PDB entry 5LQZ | electron microscopy, 7.00 A resolution (low resolution: residue-level contacts below are approximate; hydrogen-bond / salt-bridge calls are withheld) | chains A and E of the 30 polymer chains in the assembly

# Chain A
Protein: ATP synthase alpha subunit
From: Ogataea angusta
Chain sequence (510 residues; numbered 1 to 510; the number before each row is that of its first residue):
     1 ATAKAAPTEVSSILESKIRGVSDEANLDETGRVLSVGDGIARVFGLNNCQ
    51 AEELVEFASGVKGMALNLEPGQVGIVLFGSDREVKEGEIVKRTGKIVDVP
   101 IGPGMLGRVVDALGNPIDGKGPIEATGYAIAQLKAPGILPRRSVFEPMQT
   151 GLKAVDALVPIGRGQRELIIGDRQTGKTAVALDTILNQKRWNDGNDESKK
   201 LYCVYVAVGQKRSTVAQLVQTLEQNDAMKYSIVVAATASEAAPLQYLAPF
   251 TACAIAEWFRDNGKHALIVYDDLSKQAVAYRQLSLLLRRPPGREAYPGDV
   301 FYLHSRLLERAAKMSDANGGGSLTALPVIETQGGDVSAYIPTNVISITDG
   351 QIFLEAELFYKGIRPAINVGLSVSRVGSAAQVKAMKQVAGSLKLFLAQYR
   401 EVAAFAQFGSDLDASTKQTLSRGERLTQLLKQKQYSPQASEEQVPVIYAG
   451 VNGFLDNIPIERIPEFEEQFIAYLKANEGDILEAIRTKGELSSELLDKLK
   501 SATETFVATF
Unresolved in the structure: 1-3, 510
Residues lining bound ligands: ATP (adenosine-5'-triphosphate): D172, R173, Q174, K177, T178, A179, R364, P365, Q432, Q434

# Chain E
Protein: ATP synthase beta subunit
From: Ogataea angusta
Chain sequence (476 residues; numbered 4 to 479; the number before each row is that of its first residue):
     4 ATAGPASGKIRAVIGAVVDVQFEQGELPAILNALTIDQGNNQKLVLEVAQ
    54 HLGENAVRAIAMDGTEGLVRGQTVVDTGAPISVPVGRGTLGRIINVVGEP
   104 IDERGPIECKQRNPIHADPPSFVEQSTEAEVLETGIKVVDLLAPYARGGK
   154 IGLFGGAGVGKTVFIQELINNIAKAHGGFSVFTGVGERTREGNDLYREMK
   204 ETGVINLEGESKVALVFGQMNEPPGARARVALTGLTIAEYFRDEEGQDVL
   254 LFVDNIFRFTQAGSEVSALLGRIPSAVGYQPTLATDMGLLQERITTTRKG
   304 SVTSVQAVYVPADDLTDPAPATTFAHLDATTVLSRGISELGIYPAVDPLD
   354 SKSRLLDVSVVGQEHYDVATGVQQTLQAYKSLQDIIAILGMDELSEQDKL
   404 TVERARKIQRFLSQPFAVAEVFTGIEGKLVRLKDTIASFKAVLEGKYDHL
   454 PENAFYMVGGIEDVVAKAEKIAAEAN
Unresolved in the structure: 4-7, 477-479
Residues lining bound ligands: ADP (adenosine-5'-diphosphate): G159, A160, G161, V162, G163, K164, T165, V166, Y346, A422, F425, T426

# Chain A / chain E interface
Residue-residue contacts (22; chain A residue first):
  N47(A) - R73(E)
  C49(A) - V72(E)
  Q50(A) - G70(E)
  Q50(A) - L71(E)
  A51(A) - T68(E)
  A51(A) - G70(E)
  A51(A) - L71(E)
  L66(A) - V16(E)
  L68(A) - A15(E)
  L68(A) - V16(E)
  E69(A) - R14(E)
  P70(A) - R14(E)
  I138(A) - N196(E)
  R141(A) - N196(E)
  P290(A) - A271(E)
  G298(A) - E268(E)
  Y302(A) - E225(E)
  S305(A) - M223(E)
  R306(A) - N224(E)
  E309(A) - T192(E)
  E309(A) - N224(E)
  S337(A) - A315(E)
Also at the interface, not in a pair above, chain A (22 interface residues in all): N48, N67, A135, L139, I347
Also at the interface, not in a pair above, chain E (21 interface residues in all): I17, E69, D105, R191, G195

# Overview
The interface between chain A and chain E involves 22 residues on one side and 21 on the other. Bound to chain
A: ATP. Ligands of chain E: ADP.
Chain A is ATP synthase alpha subunit and chain E is ATP synthase beta subunit, both from Ogataea angusta; the
structure, Structure of F-ATPase from Pichia angusta, state1, was determined by electron microscopy together
with 5LQX and 5LQY from the same study.
